Entry 8H0F (X-ray diffraction, 1.87 A resolution); this record covers chains A and C of the 3 polymer chains in the assembly.

Chain A:
Protein: collagen-like peptide chain A
Sequence (31 residues; numbered 2 to 32; the number before each row is that of its first residue):
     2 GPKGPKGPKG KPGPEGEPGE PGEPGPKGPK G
Modified residues: Pro13, Pro19, Pro22, Pro25 (4-hydroxyproline; HYP)

Chain C:
Protein: collagen-like peptide chain C
Sequence (32 residues; row label = number of the first residue in the row):
     1 YGKPGPDGPD GPKGKPGPKG KPGKPGKPGK PG
Modified residues: Pro4, Pro16, Pro22, Pro25, Pro28, Pro31 (4-hydroxyproline; HYP)

How chain A and chain C interact:
Residue-residue contacts (52; chain A residue first):
  Pro3(A) - Tyr1(C)
  Pro3(A) - Gly2(C)  hydrogen bond (backbone-backbone)
  Lys4(A) - Tyr1(C)
  Gly5(A) - Gly2(C)
  Gly5(A) - Lys3(C)
  Pro6(A) - Tyr1(C)
  Pro6(A) - Gly2(C)
  Pro6(A) - Pro4(C)
  Pro6(A) - Gly5(C)  hydrogen bond (backbone-backbone)
  Gly8(A) - Gly5(C)
  Gly8(A) - Pro6(C)
  Pro9(A) - Gly5(C)
  Pro9(A) - Asp7(C)
  Pro9(A) - Gly8(C)  hydrogen bond (backbone-backbone)
  Gly11(A) - Gly8(C)
  Gly11(A) - Pro9(C)
  Lys12(A) - Asp10(C)  salt bridge
  Lys12(A) - Gly11(C)  hydrogen bond (backbone-backbone)
  Gly14(A) - Gly11(C)
  Gly14(A) - Pro12(C)
  Pro15(A) - Gly11(C)
  Pro15(A) - Lys13(C)
  Pro15(A) - Gly14(C)  hydrogen bond (backbone-backbone)
  Glu16(A) - Lys13(C)  hydrogen bond (backbone-side chain)
  Gly17(A) - Gly14(C)
  Gly17(A) - Lys15(C)
  Glu18(A) - Lys13(C)  salt bridge
  Glu18(A) - Pro16(C)
  Glu18(A) - Gly17(C)  hydrogen bond (backbone-backbone)
  Pro19(A) - Gly17(C)
  Gly20(A) - Gly17(C)
  Gly20(A) - Pro18(C)
  Glu21(A) - Lys19(C)
  Glu21(A) - Gly20(C)  hydrogen bond (backbone-backbone)
  Pro22(A) - Lys19(C)  hydrogen bond (backbone-side chain)
  Gly23(A) - Gly20(C)
  Gly23(A) - Lys21(C)
  Glu24(A) - Lys19(C)  salt bridge
  Glu24(A) - Pro22(C)
  Glu24(A) - Gly23(C)  hydrogen bond (backbone-backbone)
  Pro25(A) - Gly23(C)
  Gly26(A) - Gly23(C)
  Gly26(A) - Lys24(C)
  Pro27(A) - Pro25(C)
  Pro27(A) - Gly26(C)  hydrogen bond (backbone-backbone)
  Gly29(A) - Gly26(C)
  Gly29(A) - Lys27(C)
  Pro30(A) - Pro28(C)
  Pro30(A) - Gly29(C)  hydrogen bond (backbone-backbone)
  Gly32(A) - Gly29(C)
  Gly32(A) - Lys30(C)
  Gly32(A) - Pro31(C)
Other interface residues (no listed pair), chain A (30 interface residues in all): Lys7, Lys10, Pro13, Lys28, Lys31

Overview:
30 residues of chain A and 31 residues of chain C are in contact, with 12 hydrogen bonds and 3 salt bridges.
Polar pairs include Lys12(A)-Asp10(C), Glu18(A)-Lys13(C) and Glu24(A)-Lys19(C).
Here chain A is collagen-like peptide chain A and chain C is collagen-like peptide chain C. Entry 8H0F
(Crystal structure of collagen heterotrimer with KD,ER and KE axial pairs) was determined by X-ray diffraction
together with 8GZO and 8H0E from the same study.
